3C5J - chains A and B of the 3 polymer chains in the assembly; structure by X-ray diffraction, 1.80 A resolution.

# Chain A
Protein: HLA class II histocompatibility antigen, DR alpha chain
Organism: Homo sapiens
UniProtKB: P01903 (2DRA_HUMAN); residues 1-181 here correspond to UniProt positions 26-206 (UniProt number = residue number + 25)
Chain sequence (181 residues; each row starts with the number of its first residue):
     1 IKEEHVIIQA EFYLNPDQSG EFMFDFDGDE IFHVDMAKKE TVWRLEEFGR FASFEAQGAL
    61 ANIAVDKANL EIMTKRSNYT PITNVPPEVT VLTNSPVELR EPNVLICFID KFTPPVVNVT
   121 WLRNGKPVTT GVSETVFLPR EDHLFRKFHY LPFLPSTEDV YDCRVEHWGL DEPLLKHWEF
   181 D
Disordered / not traced: 1-2, 181
Disulfides: Cys-107/Cys-163
Covalent attachments: N-acetylglucosamine (NAG) linked to Asn-118
UniProt features mapped onto this chain:
  - region: Glu-179 to Asp-181 (Connecting peptide)
  - site: Gln-9 (Self- and pathogen-derived peptide antigen), Gly-49 (Self-peptide antigen), Phe-51 (Self- and pathogen-derived peptide antigen), Ala-52 (Self-peptide antigen), Ser-53 (Self- and pathogen-derived peptide antigen), Glu-55 (Pathogen-derived peptide antigen), Asn-62 (Self- and pathogen-derived peptide antigen), Asn-69 (Pathogen-derived peptide antigen), Arg-76 (Self- and pathogen-derived peptide antigen)
  - glycosylation (N-linked (GlcNAc...) asparagine): Asn-78, Asn-118

# Chain B
Protein: MHC class II antigen
Organism: Homo sapiens
UniProtKB: Q6YJU6 (Q6YJU6_HUMAN); residues 1-190 here correspond to UniProt positions 30-219 (UniProt number = residue number + 29)
Chain sequence (190 residues; numbered 1 to 190; the number before each row is that of its first residue):
     1 GDTRPRFLEL LKSECHFFNG TERVRFLERY FHNQEEFVRF DSDVGEYRAV TELGRPVAES
    61 WNSQKDLLEQ KRGQVDNYCR HNYGVVESFT VQRRVHPQVT VYPAKTQPLQ HHNLLVCSVS
   121 GFYPGSIEVR WFRNGQEEKT GVVSTGLIHN GDWTFQTLVM LETVPRSGEV YTCQVEHPSV
   181 TSPLTVEWRA
Disordered / not traced: 1-3, 106-110
Disulfides: Cys-15/Cys-79, Cys-117/Cys-173
Covalent attachments: N-acetylglucosamine (NAG) linked to Asn-19

# Interface between chain A and chain B
Residue-residue contacts - 109 pairs, chain A then chain B:
  Glu-3(A) / His-16(B)  salt bridge
  Glu-3(A) / Phe-18(B)
  Glu-4(A) / Phe-17(B)  hydrogen bond (backbone-backbone)
  Glu-4(A) / Asn-19(B)
  His-5(A) / Cys-15(B)
  His-5(A) / His-16(B)
  His-5(A) / Phe-17(B)  hydrogen bond (backbone-backbone)
  His-5(A) / Val-91(B)
  Val-6(A) / Cys-15(B)
  Val-6(A) / His-16(B)
  Ile-7(A) / Ser-13(B)
  Ile-7(A) / Glu-14(B)
  Ile-7(A) / Cys-15(B)  hydrogen bond (backbone-backbone)
  Ile-7(A) / Phe-17(B)  hydrophobic
  Ile-8(A) / Ser-13(B)
  Ile-8(A) / Glu-14(B)
  Gln-9(A) / Leu-11(B)
  Gln-9(A) / Lys-12(B)
  Gln-9(A) / Ser-13(B)  hydrogen bond (backbone-backbone)
  Gln-9(A) / Tyr-78(B)  hydrogen bond
  Ala-10(A) / Leu-11(B)
  Glu-11(A) / Leu-10(B)
  Glu-11(A) / Leu-11(B)  hydrogen bond (backbone-backbone)
  Phe-12(A) / Leu-8(B)  hydrophobic
  Phe-12(A) / Glu-9(B)
  Tyr-13(A) / Phe-7(B)
  Tyr-13(A) / Leu-8(B)
  Tyr-13(A) / Glu-9(B)  hydrogen bond (backbone-backbone)
  Leu-14(A) / Arg-6(B)
  Leu-14(A) / Phe-7(B)
  Leu-14(A) / Leu-8(B)  hydrophobic
  Asn-15(A) / Arg-6(B)
  Asn-15(A) / Phe-7(B)  hydrogen bond (backbone-backbone)
  Pro-16(A) / Arg-4(B)
  Pro-16(A) / Pro-5(B)
  Pro-16(A) / Arg-6(B)
  Asp-17(A) / Arg-6(B)  salt bridge
  Phe-24(A) / Tyr-78(B)
  Phe-24(A) / Asn-82(B)
  Phe-26(A) / Thr-90(B)
  Phe-26(A) / Val-91(B)
  Phe-26(A) / Tyr-123(B)
  Phe-26(A) / Trp-153(B)  hydrophobic
  Gly-28(A) / His-149(B)
  Asp-29(A) / Tyr-123(B)
  Asp-29(A) / His-149(B)  salt bridge
  Asp-29(A) / Gly-151(B)
  Asp-29(A) / Asp-152(B)
  Asp-29(A) / Trp-153(B)  hydrogen bond (side chain-backbone)
  Glu-30(A) / Trp-153(B)  hydrogen bond (backbone-side chain)
  Arg-44(A) / Gly-151(B)  hydrogen bond (side chain-backbone)
  Arg-44(A) / Asp-152(B)
  Arg-44(A) / Trp-153(B)
  Leu-45(A) / Arg-93(B)
  Leu-45(A) / Trp-153(B)
  Phe-48(A) / Phe-89(B)  hydrophobic
  Phe-48(A) / Trp-153(B)
  Phe-51(A) / Phe-89(B)  hydrophobic
  Ala-52(A) / Val-85(B)  hydrophobic
  Asp-66(A) / Glu-9(B)
  Leu-70(A) / Phe-7(B)
  Leu-70(A) / Leu-8(B)
  Leu-70(A) / Glu-9(B)
  Leu-70(A) / His-32(B)
  Met-73(A) / Glu-9(B)
  Met-73(A) / His-32(B)
  Met-73(A) / Phe-37(B)  hydrophobic
  Met-73(A) / Leu-53(B)  hydrophobic
  Thr-74(A) / Phe-7(B)
  Thr-74(A) / His-32(B)
  Arg-76(A) / Leu-53(B)
  Arg-76(A) / Pro-56(B)
  Arg-76(A) / Val-57(B)
  Ser-77(A) / His-32(B)
  Tyr-79(A) / Phe-7(B)
  Thr-80(A) / Phe-7(B)
  Thr-80(A) / Asn-33(B)  hydrogen bond (backbone-side chain)
  Pro-81(A) / Pro-5(B)  hydrophobic
  Pro-81(A) / Arg-6(B)
  Pro-81(A) / Phe-7(B)  hydrophobic
  Pro-81(A) / Asn-33(B)
  Ile-82(A) / Arg-6(B)  hydrogen bond (backbone-backbone)
  Ile-82(A) / Leu-8(B)  hydrophobic
  Ile-82(A) / Asn-33(B)
  Ile-82(A) / Gln-34(B)
  Leu-92(A) / Ile-148(B)  hydrophobic
  Leu-92(A) / Gln-156(B)
  Thr-93(A) / Gln-156(B)
  Asn-94(A) / Ser-120(B)
  Asn-94(A) / Gln-156(B)
  Pro-96(A) / Ser-118(B)
  Ile-106(A) / Asn-150(B)
  Thr-113(A) / Leu-8(B)
  Thr-113(A) / Gln-34(B)  hydrogen bond
  Pro-115(A) / Leu-8(B)
  Arg-140(A) / Lys-12(B)  hydrogen bond (backbone-side chain)
  His-143(A) / Lys-12(B)
  His-143(A) / Arg-29(B)
  His-143(A) / Phe-31(B)
  His-143(A) / Gln-34(B)  hydrogen bond (backbone-side chain)
  Phe-145(A) / Leu-8(B)  hydrophobic
  Arg-146(A) / His-149(B)
  Phe-148(A) / His-149(B)
  Phe-148(A) / Asn-150(B)
  Phe-148(A) / Gly-151(B)
  Tyr-150(A) / Asn-150(B)  hydrogen bond (side chain-backbone)
  Tyr-150(A) / Gly-151(B)  hydrogen bond (side chain-backbone)
  Tyr-150(A) / Asp-152(B)
  Trp-168(A) / Arg-6(B)
Other interface residues (no listed pair), chain A (57 interface residues in all): Asp-27, Ile-31, Glu-47, Asn-69, Ser-95, Thr-135, Pro-139, Leu-144
Other interface residues (no listed pair), chain B (48 interface residues in all): Tyr-30, Tyr-83, Val-86, Thr-100, Tyr-102, Phe-155

# Overview
The interface between chain A and chain B involves 57 residues on one side and 48 on the other; the contacts
include 18 hydrogen bonds and 3 salt bridges. Polar contacts include Glu-3(A)/His-16(B), Asp-17(A)/Arg-6(B)
and Asp-29(A)/His-149(B). Covalently linked N-acetylglucosamine: at Asn-118(A).
Here chain A is HLA class II histocompatibility antigen, DR alpha chain and chain B is MHC class II antigen,
both from Homo sapiens. Entry 3C5J (Crystal structure of HLA DR52c) was determined by X-ray diffraction.
